4ZH2 - chains D and E of the 6 polymer chains in the assembly; structure by X-ray diffraction, 4.20 A resolution (low resolution: residue-level contacts below are approximate; hydrogen-bond / salt-bridge calls are withheld).

# Chain D
Name: DNA-directed RNA polymerase subunit beta'
Source organism: Escherichia coli (strain K12)
Notes: EC 2.7.7.6
UniProt: P0A8T7 (RPOC_ECOLI); residue numbers follow UniProt; this construct covers 1-1407
Amino-acid sequence (1407 residues; each row starts with the number of its first residue):
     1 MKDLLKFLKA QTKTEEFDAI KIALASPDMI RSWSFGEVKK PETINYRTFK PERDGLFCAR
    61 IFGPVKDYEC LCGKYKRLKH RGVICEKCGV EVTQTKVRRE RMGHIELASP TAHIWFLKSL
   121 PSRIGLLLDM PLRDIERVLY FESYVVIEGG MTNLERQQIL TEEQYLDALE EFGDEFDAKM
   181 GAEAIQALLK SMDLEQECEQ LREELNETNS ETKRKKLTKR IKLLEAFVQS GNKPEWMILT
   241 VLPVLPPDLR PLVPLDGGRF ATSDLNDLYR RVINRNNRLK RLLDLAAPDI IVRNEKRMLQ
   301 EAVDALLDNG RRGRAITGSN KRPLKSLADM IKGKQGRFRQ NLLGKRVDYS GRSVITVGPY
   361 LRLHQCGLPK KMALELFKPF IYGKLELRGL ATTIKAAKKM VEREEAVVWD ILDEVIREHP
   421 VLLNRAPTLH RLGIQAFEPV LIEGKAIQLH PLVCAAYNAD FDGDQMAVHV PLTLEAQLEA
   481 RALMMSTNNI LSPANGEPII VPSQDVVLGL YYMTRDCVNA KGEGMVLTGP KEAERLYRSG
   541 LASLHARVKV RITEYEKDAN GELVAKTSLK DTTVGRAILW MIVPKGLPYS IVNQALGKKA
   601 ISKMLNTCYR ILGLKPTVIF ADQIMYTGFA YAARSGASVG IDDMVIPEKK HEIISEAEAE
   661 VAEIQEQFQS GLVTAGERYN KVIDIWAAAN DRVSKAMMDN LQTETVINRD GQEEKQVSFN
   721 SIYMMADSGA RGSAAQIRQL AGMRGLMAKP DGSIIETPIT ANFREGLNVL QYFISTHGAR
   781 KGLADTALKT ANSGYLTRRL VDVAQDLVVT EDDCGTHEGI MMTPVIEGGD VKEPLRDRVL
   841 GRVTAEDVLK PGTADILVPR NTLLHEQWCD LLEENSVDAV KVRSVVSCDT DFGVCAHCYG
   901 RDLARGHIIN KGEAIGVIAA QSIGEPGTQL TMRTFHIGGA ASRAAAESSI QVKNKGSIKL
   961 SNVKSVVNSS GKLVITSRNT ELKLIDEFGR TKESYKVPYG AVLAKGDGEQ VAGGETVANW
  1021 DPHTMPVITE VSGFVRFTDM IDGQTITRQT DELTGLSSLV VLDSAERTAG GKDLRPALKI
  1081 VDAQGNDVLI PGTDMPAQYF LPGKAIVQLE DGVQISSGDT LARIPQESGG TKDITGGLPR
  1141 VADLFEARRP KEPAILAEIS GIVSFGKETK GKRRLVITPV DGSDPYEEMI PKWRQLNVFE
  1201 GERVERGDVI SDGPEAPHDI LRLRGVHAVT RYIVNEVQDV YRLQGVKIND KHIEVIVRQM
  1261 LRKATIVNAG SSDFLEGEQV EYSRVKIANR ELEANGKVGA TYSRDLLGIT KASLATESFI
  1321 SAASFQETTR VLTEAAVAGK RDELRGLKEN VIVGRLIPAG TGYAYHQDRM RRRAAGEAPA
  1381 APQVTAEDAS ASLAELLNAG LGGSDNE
Not modelled in the structure: 1-7, 932-1134, 1377-1407
Ion coordination: Zn2+ site 1: Cys-70, Cys-72, Cys-85, Cys-88; Mg2+ near Asp-460 (its only coordinating residue here); Zn2+ site 2: Cys-814, Cys-888, Cys-895, Cys-898
Small-molecule neighbours: 4OB (N-hydroxy-N'-phenyl-3-(trifluoromethyl)benzenecarboximidamide): Lys-749, Pro-750, Ile-755, Leu-770, Phe-773, Ile-774, His-777
Swiss-Prot annotation at these positions:
  - binding site (Zn(2+)): Cys-70, Cys-72, Cys-85, Cys-88, Cys-814, Cys-888, Cys-895, Cys-898
  - binding site (Mg(2+)): Asp-460, Asp-462, Asp-464
  - modified residue: Lys-983 (N6-acetyllysine)
  - mutagenesis: Gln-504 (Q504P: Resistant to antibiotics salinamide A and B), Asn-690 (N690D: Resistant to antibiotics salinamide A and B), Met-697 (M697V: Resistant to antibiotics salinamide A and B), Ala-735 (A735T: Resistant to antibiotics salinamide A and B), Arg-738 (R738C/H/P/S: Resistant to antibiotics salinamide A and B), Ala-748 (A748E: Resistant to antibiotics salinamide A and B), Pro-758 (P758S/T: Resistant to antibiotics salinamide A and B), Phe-763 (F763C: Resistant to antibiotics salinamide A and B), Ser-775 (S775A: Resistant to antibiotics salinamide A and B), Ala-779 (A779T/V: Resistant to antibiotics salinamide A and B), Arg-780 (R780C: Resistant to antibiotics salinamide A and B), Gly-782 (G782A/C: Resistant to antibiotics salinamide A and B), 1 further mutagenesis entry in UniProt
Reported in the primary citation:
  - binding site for 4OB: Pro-750, Ile-755, Leu-770, Phe-773, Ile-774, His-777

# Chain E
Name: DNA-directed RNA polymerase subunit omega
Source organism: Escherichia coli (strain K12)
Notes: EC 2.7.7.6
UniProt: P0A800 (RPOZ_ECOLI); residue numbers follow UniProt; this construct covers 1-91
Amino-acid sequence (91 residues; each row starts with the number of its first residue):
     1 MARVTVQDAV EKIGNRFDLV LVAARRARQM QVGGKDPLVP EENDKTTVIA LREIEEGLIN
    61 NQILDVRERQ EQQEQEAAEL QAVTAIAEGR R
Not modelled in the structure: 1, 91

# How chain D and chain E interact
Contacting residue pairs (58):
  His-364(D) with Val-4(E)
  Glu-414(D) with Lys-45(E)
  Val-415(D) with Lys-45(E)
  Ile-416(D) with Lys-45(E)
  Arg-417(D) with Glu-42(E); Asn-43(E); Asp-44(E); Lys-45(E)
  Glu-418(D) with Ala-2(E); Asp-44(E); Lys-45(E); Val-48(E)
  His-419(D) with Lys-45(E)
  Glu-438(D) with Ala-2(E)
  Leu-474(D) with Ala-27(E); Arg-28(E); Gln-31(E)
  Glu-475(D) with Ala-24(E); Arg-28(E)
  Leu-478(D) with Val-20(E); Ala-23(E); Ala-24(E); Thr-47(E); Leu-51(E)
  Glu-479(D) with Val-20(E)
  Arg-481(D) with Arg-3(E); Thr-47(E); Val-48(E); Leu-51(E)
  Ala-482(D) with Arg-16(E); Val-20(E)
  Leu-483(D) with Phe-17(E)
  Thr-487(D) with Val-4(E)
  Asn-488(D) with Thr-5(E); Val-6(E); Arg-16(E)
  Asn-489(D) with Arg-16(E)
  Leu-614(D) with Thr-5(E); Gln-7(E)
  Lys-615(D) with Thr-5(E); Gln-7(E); Asp-8(E)
  Val-618(D) with Thr-5(E)
  Leu-903(D) with Arg-16(E)
  Arg-905(D) with Val-10(E); Gly-14(E); Arg-16(E)
  His-907(D) with Glu-11(E)
  Asn-910(D) with Gly-14(E); Asn-15(E); Arg-16(E)
  Lys-911(D) with Asn-15(E); Phe-17(E)
  Gly-912(D) with Phe-17(E)
  Glu-913(D) with Phe-17(E)
  Gly-1360(D) with Phe-17(E)
  Thr-1361(D) with Leu-21(E)
  Ala-1364(D) with Leu-21(E)
Interface residues without a listed pair, chain D (35 interface residues in all): Thr-473, Gln-477, Met-485, Ala-904
Interface residues without a listed pair, chain E (28 interface residues in all): Thr-46

# Summary
35 residues of chain D and 28 residues of chain E are in contact. Bound to chain D: compound 4OB. UniProt
lists 8 Zn2+-binding residues, 3 Mg2+-binding residues and 13 mutagenesis sites on chain D. The paper reports
a binding site for 4OB at Pro-750(D), Ile-755(D) and Leu-770(D) among others.
Chain D is DNA-directed RNA polymerase subunit beta' and chain E is DNA-directed RNA polymerase subunit omega,
both from Escherichia coli (strain K12); the structure, Crystal structure of Escherichia coli RNA polymerase
in complex with CBR703, was determined by X-ray diffraction, deposited together with 4ZH3 and 4ZH4.
